3P5J - chains B and C of the 3 polymer chains in the assembly; structure by X-ray diffraction, 2.90 A resolution.

[Chain B]
Protein: Ribonuclease H2 subunit B
Organism: Mus musculus
UniProtKB: Q80ZV0 (RNH2B_MOUSE); residues 1-308 here = UniProt positions 1-308
Amino-acid sequence (332 residues; row label = number of the first residue in the row; numbers below 1 keep their minus sign (Met-23 is residue -23)):
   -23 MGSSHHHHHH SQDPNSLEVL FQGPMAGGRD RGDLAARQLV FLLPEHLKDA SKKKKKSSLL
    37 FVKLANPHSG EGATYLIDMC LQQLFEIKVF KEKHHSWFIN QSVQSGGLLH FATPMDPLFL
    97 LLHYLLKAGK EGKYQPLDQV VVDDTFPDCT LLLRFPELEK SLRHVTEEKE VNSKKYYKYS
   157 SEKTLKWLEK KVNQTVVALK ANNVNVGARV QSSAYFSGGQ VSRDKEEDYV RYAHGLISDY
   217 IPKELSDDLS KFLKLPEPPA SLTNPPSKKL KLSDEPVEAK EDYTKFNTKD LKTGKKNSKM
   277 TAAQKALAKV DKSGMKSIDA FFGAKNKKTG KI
Unresolved in the structure: -23 to 10, 28-33, 107-122, 144-150, 182-202, 232-308
Sequence notes: expression tag (-23 to 0)

[Chain C]
Protein: Ribonuclease H2 subunit C
Organism: Mus musculus
UniProtKB: Q9CQ18 (RNH2C_MOUSE); residue numbers follow UniProt; this construct covers 1-166
Amino-acid sequence (166 residues; row label = number of the first residue in the row):
     1 MKNPEEAADG KQRIHLRPGS LRGAAPAKLH LLPCDVLVSR PAPVDRFFTP AVRHDADGLQ
    61 ASFRGRGLRG EEVAVPPGFA GFVMVTEEKG EGLIGKLNFS GDAEDKADEA QEPLERDFDR
   121 LIGATGSFSH FTLWGLETVP GPDAKVHRAL GWPSLAAAIH AQVPED
Unresolved in the structure: 1-13, 87-119, 163-166
What the authors report for this chain:
  - contacts within the chain: Asp55-Arg69 (salt bridge)

[Chain B / chain C interface]
Contacting residue pairs (115; chain B residue first):
  Ala11(B) - Ser39(C)
  Ala12(B) - Val85(C)  hydrophobic
  Arg13(B) - Val85(C)
  Arg13(B) - Thr86(C)  hydrogen bond
  Gln14(B) - Val83(C)
  Gln14(B) - Met84(C)
  Leu15(B) - Phe82(C)
  Leu15(B) - Val83(C)
  Leu15(B) - Met84(C)  hydrogen bond (backbone-backbone)
  Val16(B) - Leu29(C)  hydrophobic
  Val16(B) - Phe82(C)
  Val16(B) - Phe128(C)  hydrophobic
  Phe17(B) - Ala80(C)
  Phe17(B) - Gly81(C)
  Phe17(B) - Phe82(C)  hydrogen bond (backbone-backbone)
  Phe17(B) - Met84(C)  hydrophobic
  Phe17(B) - Phe128(C)
  Leu18(B) - Val75(C)  hydrophobic
  Leu18(B) - Phe79(C)
  Leu18(B) - Ala80(C)
  Leu19(B) - Leu21(C)  hydrophobic
  Leu19(B) - Phe79(C)
  Leu19(B) - Ala80(C)  hydrogen bond (backbone-backbone)
  Leu19(B) - Phe82(C)  hydrophobic
  Leu19(B) - Met84(C)  hydrophobic
  Pro20(B) - Gly78(C)
  Pro20(B) - Phe79(C)  hydrophobic
  Glu21(B) - Gly78(C)  hydrogen bond (backbone-backbone)
  Glu21(B) - Phe79(C)
  Leu23(B) - Pro18(C)
  Leu23(B) - Leu21(C)  hydrophobic
  Lys24(B) - Pro18(C)
  Lys24(B) - Leu21(C)
  Lys24(B) - Arg22(C)
  Leu35(B) - His15(C)
  Leu35(B) - Leu16(C)  hydrogen bond (backbone-backbone)
  Leu36(B) - Ile14(C)
  Phe37(B) - Ile14(C)  hydrogen bond (backbone-backbone)
  Glu62(B) - Trp152(C)
  Glu62(B) - His160(C)  salt bridge
  Lys64(B) - Trp152(C)
  Phe66(B) - Lys145(C)
  Phe66(B) - Val146(C)  hydrophobic
  Phe66(B) - Ala149(C)  hydrophobic
  Glu68(B) - Lys145(C)
  His70(B) - Pro33(C)
  His70(B) - Cys34(C)  hydrogen bond (backbone-backbone)
  His70(B) - Asp35(C)
  His71(B) - Leu31(C)
  His71(B) - Leu32(C)  hydrogen bond (side chain-backbone)
  His71(B) - Pro33(C)
  His71(B) - Cys34(C)
  His71(B) - Asp35(C)
  Ser72(B) - His30(C)
  Ser72(B) - Leu31(C)
  Ser72(B) - Leu32(C)  hydrogen bond (backbone-backbone)
  Ser72(B) - Cys34(C)  hydrogen bond (side chain-backbone)
  Ser72(B) - Asp35(C)
  Ser72(B) - Val36(C)  hydrogen bond (side chain-backbone)
  Trp73(B) - Leu29(C)  hydrophobic
  Trp73(B) - His30(C)
  Trp73(B) - Leu31(C)  hydrophobic
  Trp73(B) - Phe131(C)  hydrophobic
  Phe74(B) - Lys28(C)
  Phe74(B) - Leu29(C)
  Phe74(B) - His30(C)  hydrogen bond (backbone-backbone)
  Phe74(B) - Leu32(C)  hydrophobic
  Phe74(B) - Val44(C)  hydrophobic
  Phe74(B) - Phe48(C)  hydrophobic
  Phe74(B) - Phe63(C)  hydrophobic
  Ile75(B) - Lys28(C)
  Ile75(B) - Val83(C)  hydrophobic
  Asn76(B) - Ala27(C)
  Asn76(B) - Lys28(C)  hydrogen bond (backbone-backbone)
  Asn76(B) - Val44(C)
  Gln77(B) - Pro41(C)
  Gln77(B) - Ala42(C)  hydrogen bond (backbone-backbone)
  Gln77(B) - Pro43(C)
  Gln77(B) - Val44(C)
  Gln77(B) - Asp45(C)  hydrogen bond (side chain-backbone)
  Ser78(B) - Arg40(C)
  Ser78(B) - Pro41(C)
  Ser78(B) - Ala42(C)
  Val79(B) - Val36(C)  hydrophobic
  Val79(B) - Val38(C)
  Val79(B) - Ser39(C)
  Val79(B) - Arg40(C)  hydrogen bond (backbone-backbone)
  Gln80(B) - Ser39(C)  hydrogen bond
  Ser81(B) - Asp35(C)
  Ser81(B) - Val36(C)
  Ser81(B) - Ser39(C)  hydrogen bond (backbone-side chain)
  Gly82(B) - Asp35(C)  hydrogen bond (backbone-side chain)
  Gly83(B) - Leu31(C)
  Phe87(B) - Ala149(C)
  Phe87(B) - Pro153(C)  hydrophobic
  Ala88(B) - Phe79(C)
  Thr89(B) - Trp152(C)  hydrogen bond
  Thr89(B) - Pro153(C)
  Thr89(B) - Ala156(C)
  Pro90(B) - Ala156(C)
  Pro90(B) - His160(C)
  Met91(B) - His160(C)
  Asp92(B) - His160(C)  hydrogen bond (backbone-side chain)
  Asp92(B) - Ala161(C)
  Phe95(B) - His160(C)
  Lys167(B) - Ile159(C)  hydrogen bond (side chain-backbone)
  Lys167(B) - Ala161(C)
  Gln170(B) - Ala158(C)
  Gln170(B) - Ile159(C)
  Gln170(B) - Ala161(C)  hydrogen bond (side chain-backbone)
  Gln170(B) - Gln162(C)
  Thr171(B) - Ile159(C)
  Ala174(B) - Leu155(C)  hydrophobic
  Ala174(B) - Ala158(C)  hydrophobic
  Leu212(B) - Leu155(C)  hydrophobic
Interface residues without a listed pair, chain B (48 interface residues in all): Leu85, Leu175
Interface residues without a listed pair, chain C (54 interface residues in all): Pro26, Leu37, Pro76, Leu150

[Summary]
48 residues of chain B face 54 of chain C across their interface, with 24 hydrogen bonds and 1 salt bridge.
Among the polar pairs are Glu62(B)-His160(C), Arg13(B)-Thr86(C) and His71(B)-Leu32(C). From the paper:
contacts within the chain involving Arg69(C) and Asp55(C).
Chain B is Ribonuclease H2 subunit B and chain C is Ribonuclease H2 subunit C, both from Mus musculus; the
structure, The structure of the human RNase H2 complex defines key interaction interfaces relevant to enzyme
function ..., was determined by X-ray diffraction together with 3P56 from the same study.
